PDB entry 4GE6 | X-ray diffraction, 1.40 A resolution | chain A

[Chain A]
Protein: Tyrosine-protein phosphatase non-receptor type 9
Organism: Homo sapiens
Notes: EC 3.1.3.48; fragment: tyrosine-protein phosphatase domain
UniProt: P43378 (PTN9_HUMAN); numbering as in UniProt (aligned over 277-582)
Chain sequence (314 residues; row label = number of the first residue in the row):
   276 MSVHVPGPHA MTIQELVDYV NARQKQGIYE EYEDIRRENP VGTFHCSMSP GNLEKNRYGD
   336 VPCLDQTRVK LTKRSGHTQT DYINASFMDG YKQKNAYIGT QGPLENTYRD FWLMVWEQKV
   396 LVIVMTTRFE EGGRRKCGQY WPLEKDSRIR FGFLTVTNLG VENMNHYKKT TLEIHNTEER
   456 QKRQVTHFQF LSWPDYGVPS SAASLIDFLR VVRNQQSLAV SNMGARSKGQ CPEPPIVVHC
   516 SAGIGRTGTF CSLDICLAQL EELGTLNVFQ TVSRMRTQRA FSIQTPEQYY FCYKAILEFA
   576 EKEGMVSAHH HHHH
Not modelled in the structure: 276, 502-505, 584-589
Construct notes: initiating methionine (276); expression tag (583-589)
Small-molecule neighbours: B26 (N-(4-bromo-3-methylbenzoyl)-4-[difluoro(phosphono)methyl]-L-phenylalanyl-N~5~-(3-iodobenzoyl)-L-ornithyl-3-{[(4-hydroxy-3-methoxyphenyl)acetyl]amino}-D-alaninamide): Y304, E308, R311, P315, Y333, G334, D335, V336, T402, K411, C515, S516, A517, G518, I519, G520, R521, F556, Q559, T560, P561, Q563
UniProt features mapped onto this chain:
  - active site: C515 (Phosphocysteine intermediate)
  - binding site (substrate): D470, C515 to R521, Q559

[Overview]
Bound to chain A: compound B26. From UniProt: active-site residue C515 and 9 substrate-binding residues.
Chain A is Tyrosine-protein phosphatase non-receptor type 9 (Homo sapiens); the structure, Crystal structure
of human protein tyrosine phosphatase PTPN9 (MEG2) complex with compound 7, was determined by X-ray
diffraction, deposited together with 4GE2 and 4GE5.
